Entry 4JRP (X-ray diffraction, 1.95 A resolution); this record covers chains C and A.

== Chain C ==
Molecule: 5cy-dT13
Sequence (14 nucleotides; row label = number of the first residue in the row; numbering starts at 0):
     0 XTTTTTTTTT TTTT
Modified / non-standard residues: 5CY (1-(3-hydroxypropyl)-2-{(1E,3E,5E)-5-[1-(3-hydroxypropyl)-3,3-dimethyl-1,3-dihydro-2H-indol-2-ylidene]penta-1,3-dien-1-y l}-3,3-dimethyl-3H-indolium) at position 0
Metal / ion sites: Mg2+: DT12 (shared with Asp15(A) of chain A)

== Chain A ==
Molecule: Exodeoxyribonuclease I
Organism: Escherichia coli
Notes: EC 3.1.11.1
UniProtKB: P04995 (EX1_ECOLI); numbering as in UniProt (aligned over 1-475)
Chain sequence (478 residues; row label = number of the first residue in the row; numbers below 1 keep their minus sign (Gly-2 is residue -2)):
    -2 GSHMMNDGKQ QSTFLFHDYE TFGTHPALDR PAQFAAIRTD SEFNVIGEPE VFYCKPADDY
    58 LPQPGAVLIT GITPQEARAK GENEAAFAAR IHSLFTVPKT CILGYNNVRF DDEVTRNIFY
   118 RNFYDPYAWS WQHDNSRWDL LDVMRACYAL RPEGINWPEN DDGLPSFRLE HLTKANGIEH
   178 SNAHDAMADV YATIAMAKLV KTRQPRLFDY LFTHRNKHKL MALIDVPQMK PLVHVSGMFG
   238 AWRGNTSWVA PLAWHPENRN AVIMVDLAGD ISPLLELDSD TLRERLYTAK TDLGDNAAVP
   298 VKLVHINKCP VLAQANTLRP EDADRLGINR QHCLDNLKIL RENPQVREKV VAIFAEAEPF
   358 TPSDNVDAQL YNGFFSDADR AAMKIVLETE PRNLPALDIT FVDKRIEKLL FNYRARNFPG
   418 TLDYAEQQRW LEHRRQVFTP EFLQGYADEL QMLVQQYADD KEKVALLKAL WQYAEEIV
Disordered / not traced: -2 to 6, 177-180, 355-359
Sequence notes: expression tag (-2 to 0)
Swiss-Prot annotation at these positions:
  - binding site (Mg(2+)): Asp15, Glu17, Asp186
  - binding site (substrate): Glu17, Arg165
  - site: Thr18 (Interaction with single-stranded DNA), Ile66 (Interaction with single-stranded DNA), Arg113 (Interaction with single-stranded DNA), Tyr124 (Interaction with single-stranded DNA), Trp128 (Interaction with single-stranded DNA), Arg142 (Interaction with single-stranded DNA), Arg148 (Important for interaction with ssb), Phe164 (Interaction with single-stranded DNA), His181 (Important for activity), Tyr207 (Important for interaction with ssb), Lys214 (Interaction with single-stranded DNA), Asn257 (Interaction with single-stranded DNA), Tyr284 (Interaction with single-stranded DNA), Asn304 (Interaction with single-stranded DNA), Gln311 (Important for interaction with ssb), Arg338 (Important for interaction with ssb), Tyr368 (Interaction with single-stranded DNA), Phe371 (Interaction with single-stranded DNA)
Metal / ion sites: Mg2+: Asp15 (shared with DT12(C) of chain C)

== Chain C / chain A interface ==
Pairs across the interface (63):
  5CY_0(C) - Ser127(A)
  5CY_0(C) - Trp128(A)
  5CY_0(C) - Ser133(A)
  5CY_0(C) - Arg134(A)
  5CY_0(C) - Arg212(A)
  5CY_0(C) - Asn213(A)
  5CY_0(C) - Lys214(A)
  5CY_0(C) - Asn304(A)
  DT1(C) - Trp128(A)  sugar contact
  DT1(C) - Lys214(A)  salt bridge to the phosphate
  DT1(C) - Phe371(A)  stacking on the base
  DT2(C) - Arg113(A)  salt bridge to the phosphate
  DT2(C) - Tyr124(A)  sugar contact
  DT2(C) - Arg256(A)  base contact
  DT2(C) - Asn257(A)  hydrogen bond to the phosphate
  DT2(C) - Asn304(A)  hydrogen bond to the phosphate
  DT2(C) - Phe371(A)  base contact
  DT3(C) - Arg113(A)  salt bridge to the phosphate
  DT3(C) - Asn255(A)  base contact
  DT3(C) - Asn257(A)  hydrogen bond to the phosphate
  DT3(C) - Asn304(A)  hydrogen bond to the phosphate
  DT3(C) - Lys305(A)  phosphate contact
  DT3(C) - Tyr368(A)  sugar contact
  DT4(C) - Ala365(A)  base contact
  DT4(C) - Tyr368(A)  base contact
  DT4(C) - Asn369(A)  hydrogen bond to the base
  DT5(C) - Ser360(A)  hydrogen bond to the base
  DT6(C) - Tyr284(A)  stacking on the base
  DT7(C) - Leu283(A)  sugar contact
  DT7(C) - Tyr284(A)  sugar contact
  DT7(C) - Thr285(A)  sugar contact
  DT7(C) - Ala286(A)  phosphate contact
  DT7(C) - Lys287(A)  phosphate contact
  DT8(C) - Met235(A)  hydrogen bond to the base
  DT8(C) - Ala286(A)  phosphate contact
  DT8(C) - Lys287(A)  hydrogen bond to the phosphate
  DT9(C) - Gly234(A)  sugar contact
  DT9(C) - Met235(A)  sugar contact
  DT9(C) - Gly237(A)  phosphate contact
  DT10(C) - Arg142(A)  hydrogen bond to the phosphate
  DT10(C) - Gly234(A)  sugar contact
  DT10(C) - Gly237(A)  phosphate contact
  DT10(C) - Ala238(A)  hydrogen bond to the phosphate
  DT11(C) - Asn103(A)  hydrogen bond to the base
  DT11(C) - Ser163(A)  phosphate contact
  DT11(C) - Phe164(A)  hydrogen bond to the phosphate
  DT11(C) - Arg165(A)  phosphate contact
  DT12(C) - Tyr102(A)  phosphate contact
  DT12(C) - Asn103(A)  hydrogen bond to the sugar
  DT12(C) - Phe107(A)  base contact
  DT12(C) - Arg165(A)  phosphate contact
  DT12(C) - Leu166(A)  hydrogen bond to the phosphate
  DT13(C) - Asp15(A)  phosphate contact
  DT13(C) - Tyr16(A)  sugar contact
  DT13(C) - Glu17(A)  phosphate contact
  DT13(C) - Thr18(A)  hydrogen bond to the phosphate
  DT13(C) - Gly20(A)  base contact
  DT13(C) - Thr21(A)  base contact
  DT13(C) - Ala63(A)  base contact
  DT13(C) - Ile66(A)  base contact
  DT13(C) - Thr67(A)  phosphate contact
  DT13(C) - Phe107(A)  sugar contact
  DT13(C) - His181(A)  salt bridge to the phosphate
Also at the interface, not in a pair above, chain A (55 interface residues in all): His22, Asn132, Leu138, Asp186, Phe236, Trp239, Asn242, Glu254, Gln366

== Overview ==
Chain C and chain A form an interface of 14 and 55 residues respectively, with 15 hydrogen bonds, 4 salt
bridges and 2 aromatic stacking contacts. Among the polar pairs are DT4(C)-Asn369(A), DT5(C)-Ser360(A) and
DT8(C)-Met235(A).
Chain C is 5cy-dT13 and chain A is Exodeoxyribonuclease I (Escherichia coli); the structure, Structure of E.
coli Exonuclease I in complex with a 5cy-dT13 oligonucleotide, was determined by X-ray diffraction, deposited
together with 4JRQ, 4JS4 and 4JS5.
